8G08 - chains B and D of the 20 polymer chains in the assembly; structure by electron microscopy, 2.80 A resolution.

Chain B:
Name: ATP synthase subunit alpha
Organism: Mycolicibacterium smegmatis MC2 155
Notes: EC 7.1.2.2
UniProtKB: A0R202 (ATPA_MYCS2); residue numbers follow UniProt; this construct covers 1-548
Sequence (548 residues; numbered 1 to 548; the number before each row is that of its first residue):
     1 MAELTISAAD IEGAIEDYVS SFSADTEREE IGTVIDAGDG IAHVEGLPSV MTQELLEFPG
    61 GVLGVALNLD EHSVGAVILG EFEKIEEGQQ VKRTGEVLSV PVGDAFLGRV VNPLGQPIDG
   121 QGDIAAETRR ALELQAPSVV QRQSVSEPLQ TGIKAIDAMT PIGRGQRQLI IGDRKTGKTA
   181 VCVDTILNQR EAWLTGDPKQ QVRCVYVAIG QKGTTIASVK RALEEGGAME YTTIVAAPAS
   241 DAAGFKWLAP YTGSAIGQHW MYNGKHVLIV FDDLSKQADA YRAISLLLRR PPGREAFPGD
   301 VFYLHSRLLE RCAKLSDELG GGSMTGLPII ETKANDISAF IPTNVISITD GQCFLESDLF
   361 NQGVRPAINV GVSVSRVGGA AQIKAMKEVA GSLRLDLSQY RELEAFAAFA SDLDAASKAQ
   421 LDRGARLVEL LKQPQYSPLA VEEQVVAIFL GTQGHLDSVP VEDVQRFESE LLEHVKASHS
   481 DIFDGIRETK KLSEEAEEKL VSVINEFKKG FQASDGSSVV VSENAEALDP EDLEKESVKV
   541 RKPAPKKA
Not modelled in the structure: 1-8, 23-28, 521-548
Swiss-Prot annotation at these positions:
  - binding site (ATP): Gly172 to Thr179
  - site: Ser373 (Required for activity)
Residues lining bound ligands: ATP (adenosine-5'-triphosphate): Asp173, Arg174, Lys175, Thr176, Gly177, Lys178, Thr179, Ala180, Arg365, Pro366, Gln433, Pro434, Gln435

Chain D:
Name: ATP synthase subunit beta
Organism: Mycolicibacterium smegmatis MC2 155
Notes: EC 7.1.2.2
UniProtKB: A0R200 (ATPB_MYCS2); numbering as in UniProt (aligned over 1-475)
Sequence (475 residues; numbered 1 to 475; the number before each row is that of its first residue):
     1 MTATAEKTAG RVVRITGPVV DVEFPRGSVP ELFNALHAEI TFGALAKTLT LEVAQHLGDS
    61 LVRCISMQPT DGLVRGVEVT DTGASISVPV GDGVKGHVFN ALGDCLDDPG YGKDFEHWSI
   121 HRKPPAFSDL EPRTEMLETG LKVVDLLTPY VRGGKIALFG GAGVGKTVLI QEMINRIARN
   181 FGGTSVFAGV GERTREGNDL WVELADANVL KDTALVFGQM DEPPGTRMRV ALSALTMAEF
   241 FRDEQGQDVL LFIDNIFRFT QAGSEVSTLL GRMPSAVGYQ PTLADEMGEL QERITSTRGR
   301 SITSMQAVYV PADDYTDPAP ATTFAHLDAT TELSRAVFSK GIFPAVDPLA SSSTILDPAI
   361 VGDEHYRVAQ EVIRILQRYK DLQDIIAILG IDELSEEDKQ LVNRARRIER FLSQNMMAAE
   421 QFTGQPGSTV PLKETIEAFD KLTKGEFDHL PEQAFFLIGG LDDLAKKAES LGAKL
Not modelled in the structure: 1-7, 472-475

Interface between chain B and chain D:
Contacting residue pairs (10):
  Ile35(B) - Leu57(D)
  Ile35(B) - Gly58(D)  hydrogen bond (backbone-backbone)
  Asp36(B) - His56(D)
  Ala37(B) - Gln55(D)
  Ala37(B) - His56(D)  hydrogen bond (backbone-backbone)
  Ile118(B) - Ser128(D)
  Lys212(B) - Ala325(D)
  Ala239(B) - Gly288(D)
  Ala283(B) - Pro281(D)
  Asn361(B) - Arg374(D)
Other interface residues (no listed pair), chain B (13 interface residues in all): Gly38, Asp119, Ser240, Leu286, Glu295
Other interface residues (no listed pair), chain D (17 interface residues in all): Ala54, Phe127, Met273, Ala276, Ala284, Asp285, Glu289, Ile373

Overview:
13 residues of chain B face 17 of chain D across their interface; the contacts include 2 hydrogen bonds. The
backbones hydrogen-bond at Ile35(B)-Gly58(D) and Ala37(B)-His56(D). Ligands of chain B: ATP. Curated
annotation (UniProt) lists 8 ATP-binding residues on chain B.
Chain B is ATP synthase subunit alpha and chain D is ATP synthase subunit beta, both from Mycolicibacterium
smegmatis MC2 155; the structure, Cryo-EM structure of SQ31f-bound Mycobacterium smegmatis ATP synthase
rotational state 1 (backbone model), was determined by electron microscopy (same publication as 8G07, 8G09,
8G0A, 8G0B, 8G0C, 8G0D and 8G0E).
